2Y7D - chains B and C of the 4 polymer chains in the assembly; structure by X-ray diffraction, 1.59 A resolution.

== Chain B (and C) ==
Name: 3-keto-5-aminohexanoate cleavage enzyme
From: Candidatus cloacamonas acidaminovorans
Notes: chain C of this document is another copy of the same molecule, construct and numbering; everything in this record applies to it too
UniProt: B0VHH0 (B0VHH0_CLOAI); residues 2-276 here = UniProt positions 2-276
Amino-acid sequence (282 residues; numbered -5 to 276; the number before each row is that of its first residue; numbers below 1 keep their minus sign (Met-5 is residue -5)):
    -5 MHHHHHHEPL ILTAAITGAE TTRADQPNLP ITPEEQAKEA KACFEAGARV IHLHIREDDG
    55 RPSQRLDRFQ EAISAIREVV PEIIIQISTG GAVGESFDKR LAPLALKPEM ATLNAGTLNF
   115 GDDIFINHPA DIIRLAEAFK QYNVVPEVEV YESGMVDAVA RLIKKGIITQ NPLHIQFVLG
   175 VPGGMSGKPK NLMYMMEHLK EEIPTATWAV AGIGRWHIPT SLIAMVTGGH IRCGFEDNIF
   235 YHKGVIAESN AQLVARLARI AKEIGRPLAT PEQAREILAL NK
Unresolved in the structure: -5 to -2, 276 (chain C: -5 to -1, 85-91, 276)
Construct notes: expression tag (-5 to 1)
Ion coordination: Zn2+: His46, His48, Glu230
UniProt features mapped onto this chain:
  - binding site ((5S)-5-amino-3-oxohexanoate): Glu14, Ser82, Gly85, Thr106, Asn108
  - binding site (Zn(2+)): His46, His48, Glu230
  - mutagenesis: Ser82 (S82G: Reduced catalytic efficiency), Glu143 (E143G/Q: Reduced catalytic efficiency), Arg226 (R226G: Loss of catalytic activity), Asp231 (D231G: Loss of catalytic activity)
Reported in the primary citation:
  - catalytic residues: Ser82, Thr106, Arg226, Asp231 (proposed by the authors, not directly observed)
  - mutagenesis - R226G, D231G: abolished catalytic activity
  - mutagenesis - S82G, E143G, E143Q: decreased catalytic activity on KAH
  - mutagenesis - E143G, E143Q: unchanged binding to acetyl-CoA

== How chain B and chain C interact ==
Pairs across the interface - 42 pairs, chain B then chain C:
  His0(B) - Arg209(C)
  His0(B) - Ile212(C)
  His0(B) - Pro213(C)
  Pro183(B) - Met187(C)  hydrophobic
  Pro183(B) - Val220(C)
  Pro183(B) - Thr221(C)
  Lys184(B) - Met187(C)
  Lys184(B) - Glu191(C)  salt bridge
  Met187(B) - Pro183(C)
  Met187(B) - Lys184(C)
  Met187(B) - Met187(C)  hydrophobic
  Glu191(B) - Lys184(C)  salt bridge
  Arg209(B) - His0(C)
  Ile212(B) - His0(C)
  Ile212(B) - Val220(C)  hydrophobic
  Ile212(B) - Ile258(C)  hydrophobic
  Pro213(B) - Val220(C)  hydrophobic
  Leu216(B) - Val220(C)  hydrophobic
  Leu216(B) - Ile258(C)  hydrophobic
  Ile217(B) - Ile217(C)  hydrophobic
  Ile217(B) - Val220(C)  hydrophobic
  Val220(B) - Pro183(C)
  Val220(B) - Ile212(C)  hydrophobic
  Val220(B) - Pro213(C)  hydrophobic
  Val220(B) - Leu216(C)  hydrophobic
  Val220(B) - Ile217(C)  hydrophobic
  Thr221(B) - Pro183(C)
  Tyr235(B) - Glu257(C)
  His236(B) - Glu257(C)
  His236(B) - Gly259(C)
  Arg250(B) - Glu257(C)  hydrogen bond (side chain-backbone)
  Arg253(B) - Glu257(C)  salt bridge
  Ile254(B) - Ile258(C)  hydrophobic
  Lys256(B) - His236(C)
  Glu257(B) - Tyr235(C)
  Glu257(B) - His236(C)
  Glu257(B) - Arg250(C)  hydrogen bond (backbone-side chain)
  Glu257(B) - Arg253(C)  salt bridge
  Ile258(B) - Ile212(C)  hydrophobic
  Ile258(B) - Leu216(C)  hydrophobic
  Ile258(B) - Ile254(C)  hydrophobic
  Gly259(B) - His236(C)
Also at the interface, not in a pair above, chain B (22 interface residues in all): Met219
Also at the interface, not in a pair above, chain C (22 interface residues in all): Met219, Lys256

== In short ==
Chain B and chain C each contribute 22 residues to their interface, with 2 hydrogen bonds and 4 salt bridges.
Among the polar pairs are Lys184(B)-Glu191(C), Arg253(B)-Glu257(C) and Arg250(B)-Glu257(C). The paper reports
catalytic residues Ser82(B), Thr106(B) and Arg226(B) among others; S82G, E143G and E143Q of chain B reduce
catalytic activity on KAH; 5 substitutions were tested in all.
Both chains are 3-keto-5-aminohexanoate cleavage enzyme (Candidatus cloacamonas acidaminovorans). Entry 2Y7D
(Crystal structure of the 3-keto-5-aminohexanoate cleavage enzyme (Kce) from Candidatus Cloacamonas
acidaminovorans (orthorombic form)) was determined by X-ray diffraction, deposited together with 2Y7E, 2Y7F
and 2Y7G.
